Entry 3C7A (X-ray diffraction, 2.10 A resolution); this record covers chain A.

== Chain A ==
Molecule: Octopine dehydrogenase
Source organism: Pecten maximus
Notes: EC 1.5.1.11
UniProt: Q9BHM6 (Q9BHM6_PECMA); residues 1-399 here = UniProt positions 1-399
Sequence (404 residues; numbered 1 to 404; the number before each row is that of its first residue):
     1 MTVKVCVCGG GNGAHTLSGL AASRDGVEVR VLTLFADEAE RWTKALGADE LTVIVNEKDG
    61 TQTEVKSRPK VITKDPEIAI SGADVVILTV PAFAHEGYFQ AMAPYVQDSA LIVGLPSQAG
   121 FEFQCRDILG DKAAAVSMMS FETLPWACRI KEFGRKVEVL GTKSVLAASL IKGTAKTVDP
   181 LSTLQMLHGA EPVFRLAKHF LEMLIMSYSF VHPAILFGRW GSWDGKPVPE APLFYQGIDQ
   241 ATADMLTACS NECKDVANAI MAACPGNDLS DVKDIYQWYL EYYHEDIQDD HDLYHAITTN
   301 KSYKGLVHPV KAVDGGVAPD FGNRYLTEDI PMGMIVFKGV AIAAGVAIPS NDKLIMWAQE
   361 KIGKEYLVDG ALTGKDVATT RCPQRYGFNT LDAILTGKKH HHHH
Not modelled in the structure: 1
Sequence notes: expression tag (400-404)
Residues lining bound ligands: NAD (nicotinamide-adenine-dinucleotide): G10, G11, N12, G13, T33, F35, E38, V90, P91, F93, P116, T143, L144, W146, A147, C148, R324
UniProt features mapped onto this chain:
  - active site: H212
  - binding site (NADH): G10 to G13, F35 to E38
  - binding site (pyruvate): Q118, T143, H212
  - binding site (substrate): Q118
  - binding site (NAD(+)): C148, R324
  - binding site (L-arginine): M206
  - mutagenesis: Q118 (Q118A: Drastically reduced enzymatic activity; Q118D: Drastically reduced enzymatic activity. Greater effect on catalytic efficiency for pyruvate than L-arginine or NADH), C148 (C148A/S: Reduced catalytic efficiency but no change in the activity. 3-fold decrease in affinity for pyruvate, 3-fold decrease for L-arginine and 2-fold decrease for NADH), H212 (H212A: 2 to 10-fold decrease in specific activity. 77-fold reduction in affinity for pyruvate, 6-fold decrease for L-arginine and 3-fold decrease for NADH), R324 (R324A: 2 to 10-fold decrease in specific activity. 119-fold reduction in affinity for pyruvate, 200-fold reduction for L-arginine and 4-fold reduction for NADH), D329 (D329A: 2 to 10-fold decrease in specific activity. 43-fold reduction in affinity for pyruvate and 18-fold reduction for L-arginine)

== In short ==
Ligands of chain A: NAD. UniProt lists active-site residue H212, 8 NADH-binding residues, 3 pyruvate-binding
residues and substrate-binding residue Q118.
Chain A is Octopine dehydrogenase (Pecten maximus); the structure, A structural basis for substrate and stereo
selectivity in octopine dehydrogenase (ODH-NADH), was determined by X-ray diffraction (same publication as
3C7C and 3C7D).
